8FLJ - chains C and L of the 14 polymer chains in the assembly; structure by electron microscopy, 3.48 A resolution.

[Chain C]
Molecule: CRISPR-associated endonuclease Cas1
Organism: Pseudomonas aeruginosa PA14
Notes: EC 3.1.-.-
Reference sequence: Q02ML7 (CAS1_PSEAB); numbering as in UniProt (aligned over 1-324)
Chain sequence (341 residues; row label = number of the first residue in the row; numbers below 1 keep their minus sign (Met-16 is residue -16)):
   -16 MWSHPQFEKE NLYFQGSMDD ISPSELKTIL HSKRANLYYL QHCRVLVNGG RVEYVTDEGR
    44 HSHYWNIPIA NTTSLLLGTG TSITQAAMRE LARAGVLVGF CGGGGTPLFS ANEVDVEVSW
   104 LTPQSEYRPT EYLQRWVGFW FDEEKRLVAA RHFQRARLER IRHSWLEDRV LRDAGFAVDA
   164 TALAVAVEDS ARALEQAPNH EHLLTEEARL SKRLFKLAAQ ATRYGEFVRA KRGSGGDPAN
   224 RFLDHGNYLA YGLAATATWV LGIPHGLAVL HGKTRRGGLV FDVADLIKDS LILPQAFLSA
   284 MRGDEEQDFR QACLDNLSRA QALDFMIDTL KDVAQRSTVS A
Not modelled in the structure: -16 to 18, 322-324
Differences from the reference sequence: expression tag (-16 to 0)
What the authors report for this chain:
  - binding site for CRISPR repeat and prespacer, sense strand of DNA: His25, Glu184
  - mutagenesis - H25A: decreased catalytic activity on foreign DNA
  - mutagenesis - E184A: decreased stability

[Chain L]
Molecule: Prespacer, anti-sense strand of DNA
Sequence (27 nucleotides; row label = number of the first residue in the row):
     1 GCTCTAGCAA AACGACTTGC ACAACGA

[Chain C / chain L interface]
Contacting residue pairs (17):
  His25(C) - DC22(L)  base contact
  Gly86(C) - DA23(L)  phosphate contact
  Arg224(C) - DC25(L)  base contact
  His228(C) - DA24(L)  salt bridge to the phosphate
  His228(C) - DC25(L)  base contact
  Asn230(C) - DA27(L)  hydrogen bond to the phosphate
  Tyr231(C) - DA24(L)  sugar contact
  Tyr231(C) - DC25(L)  phosphate contact
  Tyr234(C) - DA27(L)  hydrogen bond to the phosphate
  His254(C) - DA27(L)  hydrogen bond to the phosphate
  Arg258(C) - DA27(L)  base contact
  Phe264(C) - DG26(L)  base contact
  Phe264(C) - DA27(L)  sugar contact
  Glu289(C) - DC25(L)  hydrogen bond to the base
  Gln290(C) - DC22(L)  hydrogen bond to the phosphate
  Arg293(C) - DA23(L)  salt bridge to the phosphate
  Arg293(C) - DA24(L)  salt bridge to the phosphate
Interface residues without a listed pair, chain C (16 interface residues in all): Thr62, Gly87, Asp227

[Summary]
Chain C and chain L form an interface of 16 and 6 residues respectively, with 5 hydrogen bonds and 3 salt
bridges. Polar contacts include Glu289(C)-DC25(L), Asn230(C)-DA27(L) and Tyr234(C)-DA27(L). The paper reports
a binding site for CRISPR repeat and prespacer, sense strand of DNA at His25(C) and Glu184(C); H25A of chain C
reduces catalytic activity on foreign DNA.
Chain C is CRISPR-associated endonuclease Cas1 (Pseudomonas aeruginosa PA14) and chain L is Prespacer,
anti-sense strand of DNA; the structure, Cas1-Cas2/3 integrase and IHF bound to CRISPR leader, repeat and
foreign DNA, was determined by electron microscopy.
